PDB entry 4G63 | X-ray diffraction, 2.70 A resolution | chain A

# Chain A
Name: Cytosolic IMP-GMP specific 5'-nucleotidase
Source organism: Legionella pneumophila subsp. pneumophila
Reference sequence: Q5ZZB6 (Q5ZZB6_LEGPH); numbering as in UniProt (aligned over 1-459)
Chain sequence (470 residues; numbered 1 to 470; the number before each row is that of its first residue):
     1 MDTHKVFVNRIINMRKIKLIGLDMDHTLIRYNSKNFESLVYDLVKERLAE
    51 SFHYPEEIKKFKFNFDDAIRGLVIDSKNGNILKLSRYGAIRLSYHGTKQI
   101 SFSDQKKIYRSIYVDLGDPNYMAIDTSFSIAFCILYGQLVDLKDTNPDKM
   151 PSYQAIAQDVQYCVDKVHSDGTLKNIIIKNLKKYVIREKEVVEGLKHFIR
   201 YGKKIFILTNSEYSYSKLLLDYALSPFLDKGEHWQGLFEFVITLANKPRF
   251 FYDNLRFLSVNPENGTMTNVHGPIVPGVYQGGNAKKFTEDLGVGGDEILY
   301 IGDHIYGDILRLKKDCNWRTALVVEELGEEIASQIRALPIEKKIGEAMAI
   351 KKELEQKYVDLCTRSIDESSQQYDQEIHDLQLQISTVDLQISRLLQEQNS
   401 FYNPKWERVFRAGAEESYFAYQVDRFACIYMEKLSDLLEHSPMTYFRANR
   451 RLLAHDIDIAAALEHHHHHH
Unresolved in the structure: 1-4, 459-470
Construct notes: expression tag (460-470)
Reported in the primary citation:
  - self-association interface (contacts with another copy of this molecule): Lys-77, Arg-110, Asn-120, Gln-154, Gln-158
  - specificity-determining residues: Arg-86 (proposed by the authors, not directly observed)
  - allosteric site: Arg-86, Tyr-421
  - mutagenesis - R86A, Y421S: decreased catalytic activity on GTP
  - mutagenesis - R86A/Y421S: abolished catalytic activity on GTP
  - mutagenesis - R86A, R86A/Y421S, Y421S: unchanged catalytic activity on pNPP
  - mutagenesis - R86A/Y421S: abolished catalytic activity on GMP
  - mutagenesis - R86A/Y421S: unchanged stability

# Summary
The paper reports that R86A and Y421S reduce catalytic activity on GTP; an allosteric site at Arg-86 and
Tyr-421.
Chain A is Cytosolic IMP-GMP specific 5'-nucleotidase (Legionella pneumophila subsp. pneumophila); the
structure, Crystal structure of cytosolic IMP-GMP specific 5'-nucleotidase (lpg0095) in complex with phosphate
ions from Legionella pneumophila ..., was determined by X-ray diffraction, deposited together with 4OHF.
